PDB entry 6FXY | X-ray diffraction, 2.14 A resolution | chain A

# Chain A
Protein: Procollagen-lysine, 2-oxoglutarate 5-dioxygenase 3
From: Homo sapiens
Notes: EC 1.14.11.4
Reference sequence: O60568 (PLOD3_HUMAN); residues 25-738 here = UniProt positions 25-738
Amino-acid sequence (718 residues; row label = number of the first residue in the row):
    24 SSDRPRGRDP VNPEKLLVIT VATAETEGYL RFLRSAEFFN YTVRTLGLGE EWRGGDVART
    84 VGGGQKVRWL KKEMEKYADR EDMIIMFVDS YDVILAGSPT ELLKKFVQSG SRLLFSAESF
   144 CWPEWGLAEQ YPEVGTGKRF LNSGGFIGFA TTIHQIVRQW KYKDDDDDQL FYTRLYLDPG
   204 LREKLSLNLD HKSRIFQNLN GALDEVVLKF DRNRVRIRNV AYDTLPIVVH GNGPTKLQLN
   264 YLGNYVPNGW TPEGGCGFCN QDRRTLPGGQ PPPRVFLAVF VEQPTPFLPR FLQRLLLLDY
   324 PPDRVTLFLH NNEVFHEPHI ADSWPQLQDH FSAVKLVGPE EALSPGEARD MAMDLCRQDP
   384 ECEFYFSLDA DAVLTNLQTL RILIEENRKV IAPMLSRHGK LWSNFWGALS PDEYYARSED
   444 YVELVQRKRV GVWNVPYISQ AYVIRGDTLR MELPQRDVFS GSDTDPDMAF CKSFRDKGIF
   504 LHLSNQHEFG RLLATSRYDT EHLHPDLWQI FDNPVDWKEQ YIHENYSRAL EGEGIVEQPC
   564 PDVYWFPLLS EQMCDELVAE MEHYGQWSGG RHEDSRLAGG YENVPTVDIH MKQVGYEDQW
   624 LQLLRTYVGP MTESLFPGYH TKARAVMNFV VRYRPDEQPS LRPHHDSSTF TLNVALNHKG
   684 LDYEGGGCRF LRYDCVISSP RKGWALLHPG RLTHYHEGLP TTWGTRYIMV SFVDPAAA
Unresolved in the structure: 24-32, 287-292, 739-741
Sequence notes: expression tag (24, 739-741)
Disulfides: Cys-279/Cys-282, Cys-379/Cys-385, Cys-563/Cys-698
Covalently attached groups: N-acetylglucosamine (NAG) linked to Asn-63, Asn-548
Ion coordination: Mn2+: Asp-112, Asp-115, His-253 (together with UDP); Fe2+ site 1: His-595, Asp-597, Asp-611, His-613; Fe2+ site 2: His-667, Asp-669, His-719 (together with 2-oxoglutaric acid)
Residues lining bound ligands:
  - 2-oxoglutaric acid (AKG): Arg-599, Phe-652, Val-654, Tyr-656, Leu-664, His-667, Asp-669, Asn-676, Gly-690, Cys-691, His-719, Gly-721, Arg-729, Ile-731, Val-733, Phe-735
  - UDP (uridine-5'-diphosphate): Val-44, Ala-45, Thr-46, Trp-75, Val-80, Lys-89, Asp-112, Ser-113, Tyr-114, Asp-115, His-253, Asn-255, Gly-256, Lys-259
UniProt features mapped onto this chain:
  - binding site (UDP): Val-44 to Thr-46, Asp-112 to Tyr-114, Gly-256 to Lys-259
  - binding site (Mn(2+)): Asp-112, Asp-115, His-253
  - binding site (2-oxoglutarate): Arg-599, Tyr-656, Asn-676, Arg-729
  - binding site (Fe cation): His-667, Asp-669, His-719
  - glycosylation (N-linked (GlcNAc...) asparagine): Asn-63, Asn-548
  - natural variant: Asn-223 (N223S: In BCARD), Arg-452 to Pro-738 (deletion: In BCARD; uncertain significance)
  - mutagenesis: Trp-75 (W75A: Decreased lysyl hydroxylase activity and loss of glycosyltransferase activity), Tyr-114 (Y114A: Decreased lysyl hydroxylase and glycosyltransferase activity), Cys-144 (C144I: Strongly reduced glucosyltransferase activity. Strongly reduced galactosyltransferase activity), Asp-187 to Asp-191 (Loss of glucosyltransferase activity. Loss of galactosyltransferase activity), Asp-187 to Asp-189 (Nearly abolishes glucosyltransferase activity. Nearly abolishes galactosyltransferase activity), Leu-208 (L208I: Reduced glucosyltransferase activity), Asp-669 (D669A: Strongly decreased lysyl hydroxylase activity. No effect on glycosyltransferase activity), Thr-672 (T672N: Loss of dimerization. Loss of lysyl hydroxylase activity and decreased glycosyltransferase activity), Arg-714 (R714N: Loss of dimerization. Loss of lysyl hydroxylase activity and no effect on glycosyltransferase activity), Leu-715 (L715D: No effect on dimerization, lysyl hydroxylase and glycosyltransferase activity; L715R: Loss of lysyl hydroxylase activity and decreased glycosyltransferase activity)
Reported in the primary citation:
  - Fe2+ coordination: His-595, His-613
  - binding site for 2-oxoglutaric acid: Arg-599
  - mutagenesis - W148N/L150T, L715D: unchanged catalytic activity
  - mutagenesis - L715R: abolished catalytic activity
  - mutagenesis - W75A, Y114A: abolished catalytic activity (LH3 GT enzymatic activity)
  - disease-associated variants - N223S: abolished catalytic activity on glycosyltransferase
  - disease-associated variants - N223S: decreased catalytic activity on lysyl hydroxylase

# In short
Ligands of chain A: 2-oxoglutaric acid and UDP. Covalently linked N-acetylglucosamine: at Asn-63 and Asn-548.
From the paper: a binding site for 2-oxoglutaric acid at Arg-599; W75A and Y114A abolish catalytic activity
(LH3 GT enzymatic activity); 6 substitutions were tested in all.
Chain A is Procollagen-lysine, 2-oxoglutarate 5-dioxygenase 3 (Homo sapiens); the structure, Crystal Structure
of full-length Human Lysyl Hydroxylase LH3 - Cocrystal with Fe2+, Mn2+, UDP-Gal - Structure ..., was
determined by X-ray diffraction together with 6FXM, 6FXT and 6FXX from the same study.
